Entry 9E1O (electron microscopy, 3.30 A resolution); this record covers chains G and I of the 11 polymer chains in the assembly.

# Chain G
Protein: Histone H2A type 1
From: Xenopus laevis
UniProtKB: P06897 (H2A1_XENLA); residues 0-129 here correspond to UniProt positions 1-130 (UniProt number = residue number + 1)
Amino-acid sequence (130 residues; numbered 0 to 129; the number before each row is that of its first residue; numbering starts at 0):
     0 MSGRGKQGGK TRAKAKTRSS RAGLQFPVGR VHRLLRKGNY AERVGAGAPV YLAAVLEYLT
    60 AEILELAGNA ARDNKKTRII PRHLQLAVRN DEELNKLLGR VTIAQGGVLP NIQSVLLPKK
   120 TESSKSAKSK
Not modelled in the structure: 0-9, 119-129
Sequence notes: conflict Arg99 (Gly100 in P06897), Ser123 (Ala124 in P06897)

# Chain I
Molecule: 149-nt DNA strand
From: Homo sapiens
Sequence (149 nucleotides; each row starts with the number of its first residue; numbers below 1 keep their minus sign (DA-73 is residue -73)):
   -73 ACAGGATGTA TATATCTGAC ACGTGCCTGG AGACTAGGGA GTAATCCCCT TGGCGGTTAA
   -13 AACGCGGGGG ACAGCGCGTA CGTGCGTTTA AGCGGTGCTA GAGCTGTCTA CGACCAATTG
    47 AGCGGCCTCG GCACCGGGAT TCTCCAGGG
Not modelled in the structure: 75

# How chain G and chain I interact
Residue-residue contacts (14; chain G residue first):
  Arg11(G) - DA-43(I)  hydrogen bond to the base
  Arg11(G) - DG-42(I)  hydrogen bond to the sugar
  Ala12(G) - DG-42(I)  sugar contact
  Ala12(G) - DA-41(I)  phosphate contact
  Ala14(G) - DA-43(I)  phosphate contact
  Ala14(G) - DG-42(I)  phosphate contact
  Lys15(G) - DA-43(I)  phosphate contact
  Lys15(G) - DG-42(I)  hydrogen bond to the phosphate
  Thr16(G) - DA-43(I)  phosphate contact
  Arg17(G) - DA-43(I)  salt bridge to the phosphate
  Arg20(G) - DG-42(I)  salt bridge to the phosphate
  Arg29(G) - DG-44(I)  phosphate contact
  Arg32(G) - DG-44(I)  salt bridge to the phosphate
  Arg77(G) - DC-54(I)  sugar contact
Other interface residues (no listed pair), chain G (13 interface residues in all): Lys13, Gly28, Arg42
Other interface residues (no listed pair), chain I (8 interface residues in all): DA-53, DG-37, DG-35

# Overview
13 residues of chain G face 8 of chain I across their interface; the contacts include 3 hydrogen bonds and 3
salt bridges. Among the polar pairs are Arg11(G)-DA-43(I), Arg11(G)-DG-42(I) and Lys15(G)-DG-42(I).
Chain G is Histone H2A type 1 (Xenopus laevis) and chain I is a 149-nt DNA strand (Homo sapiens); the
structure, Snf2h bound nucleosome complex - ClassB1, was determined by electron microscopy together with 9E1L,
9E1M, 9E1N, 9E1P, 9E1Q, 9E1R and 4 further entries from the same study.
